PDB entry 6MMG | electron microscopy, 6.23 A resolution (low resolution: residue-level contacts below are approximate; hydrogen-bond / salt-bridge calls are withheld) | chains A and B of the 4 polymer chains in the assembly

[Chain A]
Name: Glutamate receptor ionotropic, NMDA 1
Source organism: Rattus norvegicus
UniProtKB: P35439 (NMDZ1_RAT), isoform P35439-5; residues 1-838 here = UniProt positions 1-838
Amino-acid sequence (838 residues; row label = number of the first residue in the row):
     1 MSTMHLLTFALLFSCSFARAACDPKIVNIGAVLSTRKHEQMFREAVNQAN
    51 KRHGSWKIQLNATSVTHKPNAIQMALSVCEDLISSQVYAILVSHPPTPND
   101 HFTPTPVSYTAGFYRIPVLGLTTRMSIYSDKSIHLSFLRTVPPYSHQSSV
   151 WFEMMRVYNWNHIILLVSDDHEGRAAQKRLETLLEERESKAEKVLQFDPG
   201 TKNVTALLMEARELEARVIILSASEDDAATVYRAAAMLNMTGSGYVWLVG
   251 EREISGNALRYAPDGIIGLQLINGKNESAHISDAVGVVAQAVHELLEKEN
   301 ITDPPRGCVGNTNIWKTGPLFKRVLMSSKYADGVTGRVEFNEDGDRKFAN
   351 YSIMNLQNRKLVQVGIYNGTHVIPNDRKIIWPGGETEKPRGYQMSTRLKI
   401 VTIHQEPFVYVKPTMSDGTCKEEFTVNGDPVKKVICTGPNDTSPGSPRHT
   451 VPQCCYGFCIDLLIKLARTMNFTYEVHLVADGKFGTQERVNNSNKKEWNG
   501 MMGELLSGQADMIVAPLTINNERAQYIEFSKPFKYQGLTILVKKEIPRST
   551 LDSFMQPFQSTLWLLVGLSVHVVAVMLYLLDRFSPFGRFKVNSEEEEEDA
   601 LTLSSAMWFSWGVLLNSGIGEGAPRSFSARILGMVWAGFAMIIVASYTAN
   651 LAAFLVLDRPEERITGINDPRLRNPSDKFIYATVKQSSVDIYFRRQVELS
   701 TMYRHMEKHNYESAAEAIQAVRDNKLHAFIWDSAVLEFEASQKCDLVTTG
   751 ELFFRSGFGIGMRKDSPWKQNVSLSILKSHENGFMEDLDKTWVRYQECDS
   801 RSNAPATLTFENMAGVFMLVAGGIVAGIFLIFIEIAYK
Disordered / not traced: 1-24, 545-559, 586-601, 621-626, 798-806
Disulfides: C420-C454, C436-C455
Covalent attachments: N-acetylglucosamine (NAG) linked to N61, N203, N239, N276, N300, N350, N368, N440, N471, N491, N771
Swiss-Prot annotation at these positions:
  - region: L603 to P624 (Pore-forming)
  - binding site (glycine): P516, T518, R523, S688, D732
  - glycosylation (N-linked (GlcNAc...) asparagine): N61, N203, N239, N276, N300, N350, N368, N440, N471, N491, N674, N771

[Chain B]
Name: Glutamate receptor ionotropic, NMDA 2A
Source organism: Rattus norvegicus
UniProtKB: Q00959 (NMDE1_RAT); numbering as in UniProt (aligned over 1-837)
Amino-acid sequence (837 residues; row label = number of the first residue in the row):
     1 MGRLGYWTLLVLPALLVWRDPAQNAAAEKGPPALNIAVLLGHSHDVTERE
    51 LRNLWGPEQATGLPLDVNVVALLMNRTDPKSLITHVCDLMSGARIHGLVF
   101 GDDTDQEAVAQMLDFISSQTFIPILGIHGGASMIMADKDPTSTFFQFGAS
   151 IQQQATVMLKIMQDYDWHVFSLVTTIFPGYRDFISFIKTTVDNSFVGWDM
   201 QNVITLDTSFEDAKTQVQLKKIHSSVILLYCSKDEAVLILSEARSLGLTG
   251 YDFFWIVPSLVSGNTELIPKEFPSGLISVSYDDWDYSLEARVRDGLGILT
   301 TAASSMLEKFSYIPEAKASCYGQAEKPETPLHTLHQFMVNVTWDGKDLSF
   351 TEEGYQVHPRLVVIVLNKDREWEKVGKWENQTLSLRHAVWPRYKSFSDCE
   401 PDDNHLSIVTLEEAPFVIVEDIDPLTETCVRNTVPCRKFVKINNSTNEGM
   451 NVKKCCKGFCIDILKKLSRTVKFTYDLYLVTNGKHGKKVNNVWNGMIGEV
   501 VYQRAVMAVGSLTINEERSEVVDFSVPFVETGISVMVSRSNGTVSPSAFL
   551 EPFSASVWVMMFVMLLIVSAIAVFVFEYFSPVGYNRNLAKGKAPHGPSFT
   601 IGKAIWLLWGLVFNNSVPVQNPKGTTSKIMVSVWAFFAVIFLASYTANLA
   651 AFMIQEEFVDQVTGLSDKKFQRPHDYSPPFRFGTVPNGSTERNIRNNYPY
   701 MHQYMTRFNQRGVEDALVSLKTGKLDAFIYDAAVLNYKAGRDEGCKLVTI
   751 GSGYIFATTGYGIALQKGSPWKRQIDLALLQFVGDGEMEELETLWLTGIC
   801 HNEKNEVMSSQLDIDNMAGVFYMLAAAMALSLITFIW
Disordered / not traced: 1-33, 539-554, 580-597, 619-620, 801-808
Disulfides: C87-C320, C429-C455, C745-C800
Covalent attachments: N-acetylglucosamine (NAG) linked to N75, N340, N380, N443, N444, N687
Construct notes: conflict T758 (Ser in Q00959)
What the authors report for this chain:
  - post-translational modification sites: N687

[Chain A / chain B interface]
Residue-residue contacts (94; chain A residue first):
  P69(A) - E325(B)
  N70(A) - Q323(B)
  N70(A) - E325(B)
  I72(A) - Q119(B)
  I72(A) - Q323(B)
  Q73(A) - C320(B)
  Q73(A) - Y321(B)
  Q73(A) - Q323(B)
  L76(A) - I83(B)
  L76(A) - Y321(B)
  E80(A) - K80(B)
  T105(A) - F115(B)
  P106(A) - F115(B)
  Y109(A) - Q111(B)
  Y109(A) - M112(B)
  T110(A) - M112(B)
  F113(A) - Q106(B)
  R115(A) - Q106(B)
  R115(A) - E107(B)
  D130(A) - A136(B)
  K131(A) - P178(B)
  S132(A) - P178(B)
  S132(A) - G179(B)
  I133(A) - Q111(B)
  I133(A) - M135(B)
  I133(A) - D137(B)
  L135(A) - E107(B)
  H171(A) - K138(B)
  H171(A) - P140(B)
  R174(A) - D137(B)
  K178(A) - R181(B)
  K178(A) - D182(B)
  T182(A) - R181(B)
  G307(A) - D78(B)
  C308(A) - D78(B)
  C308(A) - K80(B)
  V309(A) - D78(B)
  G310(A) - R76(B)
  G310(A) - D78(B)
  T312(A) - T77(B)
  T312(A) - D78(B)
  I314(A) - Q106(B)
  R489(A) - N193(B)
  R489(A) - F195(B)
  K495(A) - N193(B)
  K496(A) - N193(B)
  K496(A) - S194(B)
  K496(A) - F195(B)
  S560(A) - Q811(B)
  L562(A) - D813(B)
  L562(A) - M817(B)
  L565(A) - M817(B)
  L580(A) - S831(B)
  L580(A) - F835(B)
  P585(A) - W837(B)
  F609(A) - P618(B)
  N616(A) - F613(B)
  N616(A) - N614(B)
  N616(A) - N615(B)
  S617(A) - N615(B)
  S617(A) - S616(B)
  G618(A) - S616(B)
  I619(A) - S616(B)
  I619(A) - V617(B)
  I619(A) - P618(B)
  G620(A) - P618(B)
  R630(A) - W606(B)
  M634(A) - W606(B)
  M634(A) - W609(B)
  V635(A) - W609(B)
  A637(A) - N615(B)
  G638(A) - F613(B)
  F639(A) - V820(B)
  F639(A) - M823(B)
  F639(A) - L824(B)
  M641(A) - F613(B)
  M641(A) - L642(B)
  I642(A) - Y645(B)
  A645(A) - L649(B)
  A649(A) - L649(B)
  N650(A) - Q811(B)
  A653(A) - M653(B)
  A653(A) - S809(B)
  F654(A) - S809(B)
  V656(A) - M653(B)
  L657(A) - M653(B)
  D658(A) - S809(B)
  P670(A) - I799(B)
  K678(A) - E743(B)
  R695(A) - R431(B)
  V697(A) - V430(B)
  V697(A) - R431(B)
  V697(A) - N432(B)
  R704(A) - E420(B)
Also at the interface, not in a pair above, chain A (74 interface residues in all): A71, A75, G112, N311, Q487, N494, S569, S628, S646, E698, S700, T701
Also at the interface, not in a pair above, chain B (66 interface residues in all): A108, V109, D192, K317, A324, K457, V612, T797, F821, A827, T834

[Overview]
74 residues of chain A face 66 of chain B across their interface. N-acetylglucosamine is covalently linked to
N61(A), N203(A), N239(A), N276(A), N300(A) and N350(A) and 5 more. N-acetylglucosamine is covalently linked to
N75(B), N340(B), N380(B), N443(B), N444(B) and N687(B). From the paper: a modification site at N687(B).
Chain A is Glutamate receptor ionotropic, NMDA 1 and chain B is Glutamate receptor ionotropic, NMDA 2A, both
from Rattus norvegicus; the structure, Diheteromeric NMDA receptor GluN1/GluN2A in the '2-Knuckle-Symmetric'
conformation, in complex with glycine and glutamate, in the ..., was determined by electron microscopy (same
publication as 6MM9, 6MMA, 6MMB, 6MMH, 6MMI, 6MMJ and 12 further entries).
